Entry 6PQV (electron microscopy, 3.30 A resolution); this record covers chains Y and a of the 22 polymer chains in the assembly.

[Chain Y]
Molecule: ATP synthase subunit b
Organism: Escherichia coli
UniProtKB: A0A073FPT7 (A0A073FPT7_ECOLX); numbering as in UniProt (aligned over 1-156)
Sequence (156 residues; each row starts with the number of its first residue):
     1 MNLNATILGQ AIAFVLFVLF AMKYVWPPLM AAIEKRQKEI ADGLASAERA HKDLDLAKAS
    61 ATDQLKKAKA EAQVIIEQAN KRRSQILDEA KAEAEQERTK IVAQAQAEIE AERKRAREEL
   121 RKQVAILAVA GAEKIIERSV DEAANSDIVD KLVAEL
Differences from the reference sequence: conflict A21 (Cys in A0A073FPT7)

[Chain a]
Molecule: ATP synthase subunit a
Organism: Escherichia coli
UniProtKB: C3SL77 (C3SL77_ECOLX); numbering as in UniProt (aligned over 1-271)
Sequence (271 residues; each row starts with the number of its first residue):
     1 MASENMTPQD YIGHHLNNLQ LDLRTFSLVD PQNPPATFWT INIDSMFFSV VLGLLFLVLF
    61 RSVAKKATSG VPGKFQTAIE LVIGFVNGSV KDMYHGKSKL IAPLALTIFV WVFLMNLMDL
   121 LPIDLLPYIA EHVLGLPALR VVPSADVNVT LSMALGVFIL ILFYSIKMKG IGGFTKELTL
   181 QPFNHWAFIP VNLILEGVSL LSKPVSLGLR LFGNMYAGEL IFILIAGLLP WWSQWILNVP
   241 WAIFHILIIT LQAFIFMVLT IVYLSMASEE H
Unresolved in the structure: 1-3, 270-271

[How chain Y and chain a interact]
Residue-residue contacts - 33 pairs, chain Y then chain a:
  M1(Y) with E4(a); M6(a), hydrogen bond (backbone-backbone); P8(a), hydrophobic; Y11(a), hydrophobic; G227(a)
  A5(Y) with W231(a)
  T6(Y) with D124(a); A226(a); Q234(a)
  G9(Y) with W231(a); W235(a)
  Q10(Y) with P122(a); I123(a), hydrogen bond (side chain-backbone); D124(a), hydrogen bond; A226(a)
  I12(Y) with W235(a), hydrophobic
  A13(Y) with W235(a); N238(a)
  F14(Y) with L120(a); P122(a)
  F17(Y) with A242(a), hydrophobic
  F20(Y) with I243(a), hydrophobic
  I33(Y) with K74(a); T77(a)
  E34(Y) with K74(a), salt bridge
  R36(Y) with E80(a), salt bridge; L81(a)
  Q37(Y) with P72(a), hydrogen bond (side chain-backbone); G73(a); K74(a); T77(a), hydrogen bond
  I40(Y) with P72(a); E80(a)
Interface residues without a listed pair, chain Y (19 interface residues in all): L16, A32, A41, L44
Interface residues without a listed pair, chain a (28 interface residues in all): T7, S69, G70, V71, A78, V239

[In short]
Chain Y and chain a form an interface of 19 and 28 residues respectively, with 5 hydrogen bonds and 2 salt
bridges. Polar pairs include E34(Y)-K74(a), R36(Y)-E80(a) and Q10(Y)-I123(a).
Chain Y is ATP synthase subunit b and chain a is ATP synthase subunit a, both from Escherichia coli; the
structure, E. coli ATP Synthase State 1e, was determined by electron microscopy (same publication as 6OQR,
6OQS, 6OQT, 6OQU, 6OQV, 6OQW and 3 further entries).
